Entry 7Y5O (X-ray diffraction, 3.57 A resolution); this record covers chains A and D of the 6 polymer chains in the assembly.

Chain A (and D):
Protein: Chromatin assembly factor 1 subunit A
Source organism: Homo sapiens
Notes: chain D of this document is another copy of the same molecule, construct and numbering; everything in this record applies to it too
UniProtKB: Q13111 (CAF1A_HUMAN); residues 442-714 here = UniProt positions 442-714
Chain sequence (273 residues; numbered 442 to 714; the number before each row is that of its first residue):
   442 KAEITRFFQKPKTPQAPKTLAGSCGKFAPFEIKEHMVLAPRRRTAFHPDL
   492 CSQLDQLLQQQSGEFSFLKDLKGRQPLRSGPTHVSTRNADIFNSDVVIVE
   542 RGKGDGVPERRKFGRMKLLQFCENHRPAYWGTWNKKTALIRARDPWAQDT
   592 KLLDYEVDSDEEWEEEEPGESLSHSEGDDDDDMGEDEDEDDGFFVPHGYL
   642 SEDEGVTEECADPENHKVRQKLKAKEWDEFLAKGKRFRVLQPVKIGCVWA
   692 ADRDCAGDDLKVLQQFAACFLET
Not modelled in the structure: 442-462, 604-657, 714
Curated features (UniProtKB/Swiss-Prot):
  - region: S642 to F678 (Necessary for homodimerization and competence for chromatin assembly)

Interface between chain A and chain D:
Pairs across the interface (31; chain A residue first):
  R482(A) - D695(D)  salt bridge
  A486(A) - A692(D)  hydrophobic
  F487(A) - R694(D)
  S526(A) - G687(D)
  S526(A) - C688(D)
  R528(A) - K685(D)
  R528(A) - D699(D)  salt bridge
  R528(A) - D700(D)  salt bridge
  R528(A) - V703(D)
  N529(A) - P683(D)  hydrogen bond (side chain-backbone)
  N529(A) - V684(D)
  N529(A) - K685(D)  hydrogen bond (backbone-backbone)
  A530(A) - K685(D)
  D531(A) - K685(D)  salt bridge
  I532(A) - P683(D)  hydrophobic
  I532(A) - K685(D)
  P683(A) - N529(D)  hydrogen bond (backbone-side chain)
  P683(A) - I532(D)  hydrophobic
  V684(A) - R528(D)
  V684(A) - N529(D)
  K685(A) - R528(D)
  K685(A) - N529(D)  hydrogen bond (backbone-backbone)
  K685(A) - A530(D)
  K685(A) - D531(D)  salt bridge
  K685(A) - I532(D)
  G687(A) - S526(D)
  C688(A) - S526(D)
  A692(A) - A486(D)  hydrophobic
  R694(A) - F487(D)
  D695(A) - R482(D)  salt bridge
  D700(A) - R528(D)
Interface residues without a listed pair, chain A (24 interface residues in all): R483, T485, H524, T527, I686, D699
Interface residues without a listed pair, chain D (22 interface residues in all): H524, T527

Summary:
24 residues of chain A and 22 residues of chain D are in contact, with 4 hydrogen bonds and 6 salt bridges.
Polar contacts include R482(A)-D695(D), R528(A)-D699(D) and R528(A)-D700(D).
Chain A and chain D are both Chromatin assembly factor 1 subunit A (Homo sapiens); the structure, Crystal
structure of human CAF-1 core complex in spacegroup P21, was determined by X-ray diffraction, deposited
together with 7Y5K, 7Y5L, 7Y5U, 7Y5V, 7Y5W, 7Y61 and 4 further entries.
